8K39 - chains U and W of the 42 polymer chains in the assembly; structure by electron microscopy, 4.00 A resolution.

# Chain U (and W)
Molecule: Portal protein B
Organism: Escherichia phage Lambda
Notes: chain W of this document is another copy of the same molecule, construct and numbering; everything in this record applies to it too
UniProtKB: P03710 (PORTL_LAMBD); numbering as in UniProt (aligned over 1-533)
Amino-acid sequence (533 residues; numbered 1 to 533; the number before each row is that of its first residue):
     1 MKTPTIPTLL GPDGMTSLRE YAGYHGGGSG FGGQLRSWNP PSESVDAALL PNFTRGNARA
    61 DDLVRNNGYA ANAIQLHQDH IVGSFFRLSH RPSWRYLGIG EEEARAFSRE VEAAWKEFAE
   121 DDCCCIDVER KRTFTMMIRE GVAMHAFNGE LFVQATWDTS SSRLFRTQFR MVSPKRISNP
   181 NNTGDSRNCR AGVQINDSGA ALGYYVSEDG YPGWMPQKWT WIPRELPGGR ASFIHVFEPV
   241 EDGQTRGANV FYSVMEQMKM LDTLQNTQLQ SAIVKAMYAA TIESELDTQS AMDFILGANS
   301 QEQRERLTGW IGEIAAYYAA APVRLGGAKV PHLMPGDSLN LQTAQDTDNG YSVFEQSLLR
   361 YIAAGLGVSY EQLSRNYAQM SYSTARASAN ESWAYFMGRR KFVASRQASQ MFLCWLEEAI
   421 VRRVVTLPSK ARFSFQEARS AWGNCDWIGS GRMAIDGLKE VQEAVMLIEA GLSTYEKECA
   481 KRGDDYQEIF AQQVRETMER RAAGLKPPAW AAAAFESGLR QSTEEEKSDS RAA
Unresolved in the structure: 1-23, 213-216, 302-319, 514-533 (chain W: 1-23, 302-319, 514-533)
Swiss-Prot annotation at these positions:
  - site: Ala22, Gly23 (Cleavage)
From the paper describing this entry:
  - conformationally variable residues (loop rearrangement): Glu208 to Lys218

# How chain U and chain W interact
Residue-residue contacts - 11 pairs, chain U then chain W:
  Tyr24(U) - Arg65(W)
  Tyr24(U) - Asn66(W)
  His25(U) - Asp62(W)  salt bridge
  His25(U) - Asn66(W)  hydrogen bond (backbone-side chain)
  Phe31(U) - Thr263(W)
  Phe31(U) - Asn266(W)
  Gln34(U) - Gln270(W)  hydrogen bond
  Thr267(U) - Leu325(W)
  Thr267(U) - Gly327(W)
  Gln270(U) - Gly327(W)
  Gln270(U) - Ala328(W)  hydrogen bond (side chain-backbone)
Interface residues without a listed pair, chain U (11 interface residues in all): Gly26, Met260, Thr263, Ser271, Val274
Interface residues without a listed pair, chain W (10 interface residues in all): Thr267

# Overview
The interface between chain U and chain W involves 11 residues on one side and 10 on the other, with 3
hydrogen bonds and 1 salt bridge. Polar pairs include His25(U)-Asp62(W), His25(U)-Asn66(W) and
Gln34(U)-Gln270(W). The paper reports conformational variability at Glu208(U).
Chain U and chain W are both Portal protein B (Escherichia phage Lambda); the structure, Structure of the
bacteriophage lambda portal vertex, was determined by electron microscopy together with 8K35, 8K36, 8K37 and
8K38 from the same study.
